4OZH - chains B and G of the 5 polymer chains in the assembly; structure by X-ray diffraction, 2.80 A resolution.

Chain B:
Protein: HLA class II histocompatibility antigen, DQ beta 1 chain
From: Homo sapiens
UniProtKB: Q5Y7D3 (Q5Y7D3_HUMAN); residues 1-192 here correspond to UniProt positions 33-224 (UniProt number = residue number + 32)
Sequence (213 residues; row label = number of the first residue in the row; numbers below 1 keep their minus sign (Gly-12 is residue -12)):
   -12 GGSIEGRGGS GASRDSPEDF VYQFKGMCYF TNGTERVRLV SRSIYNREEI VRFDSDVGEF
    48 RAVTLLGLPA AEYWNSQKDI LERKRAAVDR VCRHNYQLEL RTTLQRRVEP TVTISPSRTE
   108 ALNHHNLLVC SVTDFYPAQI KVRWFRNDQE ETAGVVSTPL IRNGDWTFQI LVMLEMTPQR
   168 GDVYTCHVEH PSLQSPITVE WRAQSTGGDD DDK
Unresolved in the structure: -12 to 2, 105-111, 191-200
Differences from the reference sequence: expression tag (-12 to 0, 193-200)
Disulfide bonds: Cys15-Cys79, Cys117-Cys173

Chain G:
Protein: T-cell receptor, s16, alpha chain
From: Homo sapiens
Notes: engineered mutation(s): T176C
Sequence (203 residues; row label = number of the first residue in the row; note: 18 numbers in that range are skipped by the numbering (no residue carries them; nothing is unmodelled there)):
     2 MKTTQ
     8 PPSMDCAEGR AANLPCNHST ISG
    36 NEYVYWYRQI HSQGPQYIIH GLK
    64 NNETN
    74 EMASLIITED RKSSTLILPH ATLRDTAVYY CIVWGGA
   113 TNKLIFGTGT LLAVQPNIQN PDPAVYQLRD SKSSDKSVCL FTDFDSQTNV SQSKDSDVYI
   173 TDKCVLDMRS MDFKSNSAVA WSNKSDFACA NAFNNSIIPE DTFFPSPESS
Unresolved in the structure: 144-146, 218-222
Disulfide bonds: Cys23-Cys104, Cys151-Cys201
Metal / ion sites: Ca2+: Ile130 (shared with 1 residue of chain H)

How chain B and chain G interact:
Contacting residue pairs (12):
  Glu69(B) with Tyr38(G), hydrogen bond; His55(G), salt bridge
  Arg70(B) with Tyr38(G); Tyr40(G), hydrogen bond; His55(G), hydrogen bond; Trp107(G)
  Ala73(B) with Tyr38(G)
  Asp76(B) with Lys58(G)
  Arg77(B) with Asn36(G), hydrogen bond (side chain-backbone); Tyr38(G); Leu57(G)
  His81(B) with Asn36(G), hydrogen bond
Also at the interface, not in a pair above, chain G (10 interface residues in all): Ser29, Gly30, Gly108

In short:
Chain B and chain G form an interface of 6 and 10 residues respectively, with 5 hydrogen bonds and 1 salt
bridge. Polar pairs include Glu69(B)-His55(G), Glu69(B)-Tyr38(G) and Arg70(B)-Tyr40(G).
Here chain B is HLA class II histocompatibility antigen, DQ beta 1 chain and chain G is T-cell receptor, s16,
alpha chain, both from Homo sapiens. Entry 4OZH (S16 protein complex) was determined by X-ray diffraction
together with 4OZF and 4OZI from the same study.
